Entry 7DLV (X-ray diffraction, 2.52 A resolution); this record covers chains A and F of the 6 polymer chains in the assembly.

== Chain A ==
Molecule: shrimp dUTPase
From: Penaeus vannamei
Amino-acid sequence (149 residues; numbered 62 to 210; the number before each row is that of its first residue):
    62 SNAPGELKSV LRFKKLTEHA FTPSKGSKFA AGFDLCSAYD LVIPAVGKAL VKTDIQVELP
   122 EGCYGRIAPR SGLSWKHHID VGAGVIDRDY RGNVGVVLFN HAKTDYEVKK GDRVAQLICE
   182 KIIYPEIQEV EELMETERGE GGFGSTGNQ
Not modelled in the structure: 62-68, 200-210
Metal / ion sites: Ca2+: Asp141 (shared with 1 residue of chain B; 1 residue of chain C)

== Chain F ==
Molecule: Orf20
From: Staphylococcus aureus
UniProtKB: Q9F0J8 (Q9F0J8_STAAU); numbering as in UniProt (aligned over 1-155)
Amino-acid sequence (157 residues; each row starts with the number of its first residue; numbers below 1 keep their minus sign (Gly-1 is residue -1)):
    -1 GAMEGAGQMA ELPTHYGTII KTLRKYMKLT QSKLSERTGF SQNTISNHEN GNRNIGVNEI
    59 EIYGKGLGIP SYILHRISDE FKEKGYSPTL NDFGKFDKMY SYVNKAYYND GDIYYSSYDL
   119 YDETIKLLEL LKESKINVND IDYDYVLKLY KQILSTD
Not modelled in the structure: -1 to 10, 154-155
Sequence notes: expression tag (-1 to 0)

== Interface between chain A and chain F ==
Contacting residue pairs (21; chain A residue first):
  Val146(A) - Tyr112(F)  hydrogen bond (backbone-side chain)
  Ile147(A) - Tyr112(F)
  Ile147(A) - Tyr113(F)
  Asp148(A) - Tyr112(F)  hydrogen bond
  Asp150(A) - Tyr106(F)
  Tyr151(A) - Tyr106(F)
  Tyr151(A) - Gly109(F)
  Tyr151(A) - Tyr112(F)  hydrophobic
  Tyr151(A) - Tyr113(F)
  Arg152(A) - Tyr106(F)  hydrogen bond (backbone-backbone)
  Arg152(A) - Asn107(F)
  Gly153(A) - Tyr106(F)
  Gly153(A) - Asn107(F)
  Asn154(A) - Tyr113(F)
  Val155(A) - Tyr113(F)
  Gly156(A) - Tyr113(F)  hydrogen bond (backbone-side chain)
  Glu187(A) - Lys63(F)  salt bridge
  Ile188(A) - Glu59(F)
  Gln189(A) - Asn56(F)
  Glu190(A) - Val55(F)
  Glu190(A) - Asn56(F)  hydrogen bond (backbone-side chain)
Interface residues without a listed pair, chain A (17 interface residues in all): Leu111, Lys113, Val158
Interface residues without a listed pair, chain F (11 interface residues in all): Tyr105, Asp108

== Overview ==
17 residues of chain A face 11 of chain F across their interface; the contacts include 5 hydrogen bonds and 1
salt bridge. Polar contacts include Glu187(A)-Lys63(F), Val146(A)-Tyr112(F) and Asp148(A)-Tyr112(F).
Here chain A is shrimp dUTPase (Penaeus vannamei) and chain F is Orf20 (Staphylococcus aureus). Entry 7DLV
(shrimp dUTPase in complex with Stl) was determined by X-ray diffraction.
